7TKN - chains 5 and 6 of the 27 polymer chains in the assembly; structure by electron microscopy, 7.10 A resolution (low resolution: residue-level contacts below are approximate; hydrogen-bond / salt-bridge calls are withheld).

# Chain 5 (and 6)
Protein: ATP synthase subunit 9
Source organism: Saccharomyces cerevisiae
Notes: chain 6 of this document is another copy of the same molecule, construct and numbering; everything in this record applies to it too
UniProtKB: P61829 (ATP9_YEAST); residues 1-76 here = UniProt positions 1-76
Amino-acid sequence (76 residues; numbered 1 to 76; the number before each row is that of its first residue):
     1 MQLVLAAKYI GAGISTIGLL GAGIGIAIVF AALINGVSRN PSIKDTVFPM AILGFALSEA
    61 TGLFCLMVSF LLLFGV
Disordered / not traced: 76 (chain 6: 1, 76)
Curated features (UniProtKB/Swiss-Prot):
  - site: E59 (Reversibly protonated during proton transport)
  - modified residue: M1 (N-formylmethionine)
  - natural variant: T46 (T46L: In strain: DS400/A3 and KL14-4A), L53 (L53F: In strain: DS400/A3, DS401 and 1 more), L57 (L57V: In oligomycin-resistant mutant and cross-resistance to venturicidin), C65 (C65S: In oligomycin-resistant mutant)

# Interface between chain 5 and chain 6
Residue-residue contacts (10; chain 5 residue first):
  G11(5) - Y9(6)
  G11(5) - G13(6)
  I14(5) - G13(6)
  S15(5) - G13(6)
  G18(5) - T16(6)
  G18(5) - L20(6)
  G21(5) - L20(6)
  G21(5) - G23(6)
  G21(5) - I24(6)
  G25(5) - G23(6)
Also at the interface, not in a pair above, chain 5 (8 interface residues in all): A7, S58
Also at the interface, not in a pair above, chain 6 (7 interface residues in all): A27

# In short
Chain 5 and chain 6 form an interface of 8 and 7 residues respectively.
Chain 5 and chain 6 are both ATP synthase subunit 9 (Saccharomyces cerevisiae); the structure, Yeast ATP
synthase State 3binding(c) with 10 mM ATP backbone model, was determined by electron microscopy (same
publication as 7TJS, 7TJT, 7TJU, 7TJV, 7TJW, 7TJX and 30 further entries).
